4MLH - chain A; structure by X-ray diffraction, 2.90 A resolution.

[Chain A]
Molecule: Glucokinase
Source organism: Homo sapiens
Notes: EC 2.7.1.2
Reference sequence: P35557 (HXK4_HUMAN); residues 12-465 here = UniProt positions 12-465
Chain sequence (455 residues; each row starts with the number of its first residue):
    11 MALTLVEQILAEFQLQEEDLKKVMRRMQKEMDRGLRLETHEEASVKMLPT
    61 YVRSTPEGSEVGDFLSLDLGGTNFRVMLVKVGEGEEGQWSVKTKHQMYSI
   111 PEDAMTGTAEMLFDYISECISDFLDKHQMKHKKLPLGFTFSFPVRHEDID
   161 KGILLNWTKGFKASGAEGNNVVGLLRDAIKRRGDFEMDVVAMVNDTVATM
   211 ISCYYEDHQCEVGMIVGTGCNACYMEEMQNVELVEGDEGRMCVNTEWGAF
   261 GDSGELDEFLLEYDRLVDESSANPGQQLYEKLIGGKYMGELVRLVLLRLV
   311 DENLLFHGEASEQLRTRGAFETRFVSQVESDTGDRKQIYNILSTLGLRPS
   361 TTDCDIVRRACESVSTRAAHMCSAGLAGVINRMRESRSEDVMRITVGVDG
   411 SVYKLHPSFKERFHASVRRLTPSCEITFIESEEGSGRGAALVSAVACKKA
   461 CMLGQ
Unresolved in the structure: 11-13, 462-465
Sequence notes: initiating methionine (11)
Ligand contacts:
  - alpha-D-glucopyranose (GLC): S151, F152, P153, T168, K169, N204, D205, T206, I225, G229, C230, N231, E256, Q287, E290
  - VO2 (3-(benzyloxy)-5-methyl-N-(4-methyl-1,3-thiazol-2-yl)pyridin-2-amine): Y61, V62, R63, S64, P66, Q98, I159, M210, I211, Y214, C220, E221, M235, L451, V452, V455

[In short]
Ligands of chain A: alpha-D-glucopyranose and compound VO2.
Chain A is Glucokinase (Homo sapiens); the structure, Human Glucokinase in Complex with a Novel Amino Thiazole
Allosteric Activator, was determined by X-ray diffraction, deposited together with 4MLE.
